Entry 7TYO (electron microscopy, 2.70 A resolution); this record covers chains A and R of the 6 polymer chains in the assembly.

[Chain A]
Molecule: Guanine nucleotide-binding protein G(s) subunit alpha isoforms short
Organism: Homo sapiens
UniProt: P63092 (GNAS2_HUMAN); residue numbers follow UniProt; this construct covers 1-394
Chain sequence (394 residues; numbered 1 to 394; the number before each row is that of its first residue):
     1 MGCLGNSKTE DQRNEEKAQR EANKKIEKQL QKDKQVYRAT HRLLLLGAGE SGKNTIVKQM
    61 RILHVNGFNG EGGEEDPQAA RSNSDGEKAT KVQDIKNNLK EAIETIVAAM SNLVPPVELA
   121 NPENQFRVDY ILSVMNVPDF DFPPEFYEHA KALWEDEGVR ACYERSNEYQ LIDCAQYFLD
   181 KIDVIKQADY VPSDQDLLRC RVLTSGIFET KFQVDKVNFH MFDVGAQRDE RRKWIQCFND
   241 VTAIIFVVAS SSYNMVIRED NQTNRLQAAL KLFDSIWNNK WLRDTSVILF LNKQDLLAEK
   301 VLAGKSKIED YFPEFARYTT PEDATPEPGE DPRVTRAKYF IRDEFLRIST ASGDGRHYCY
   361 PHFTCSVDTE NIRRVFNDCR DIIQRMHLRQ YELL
Unresolved in the structure: 1-10, 61-203, 251-263
Differences from the reference sequence: conflict Asn54 (Ser in P63092), Ala226 (Gly in P63092), Ala268 (Glu in P63092), Lys271 (Asn in P63092), Asp274 (Lys in P63092), Lys280 (Arg in P63092), Asp284 (Thr in P63092), Thr285 (Ile in P63092); engineered mutation Ser366 (Ala in P63092)

[Chain R]
Molecule: Calcitonin receptor
Organism: Homo sapiens
UniProt: P30988 (CALCR_HUMAN), isoform P30988-2; residues 25-474 here = UniProt positions 25-474
Chain sequence (501 residues; numbered -7 to 493; the number before each row is that of its first residue; numbers below 1 keep their minus sign (Met-7 is residue -7)):
    -7 MKTIIALSYI FCLVFADYKD DDDLEVLFQG PAAFSNQTYP TIEPKPFLYV VGRKKMMDAQ
    53 YKCYDRMQQL PAYQGEGPYC NRTWDGWLCW DDTPAGVLSY QFCPDYFPDF DPSEKVTKYC
   113 DEKGVWFKHP ENNRTWSNYT MCNAFTPEKL KNAYVLYYLA IVGHSLSIFT LVISLGIFVF
   173 FRSLGCQRVT LHKNMFLTYI LNSMIIIIHL VEVVPNGELV RRDPVSCKIL HFFHQYMMAC
   233 NYFWMLCEGI YLHTLIVVAV FTEKQRLRWY YLLGWGFPLV PTTIHAITRA VYFNDNCWLS
   293 VETHLLYIIH GPVMAALVVN FFFLLNIVRV LVTKMRETHE AESHMYLKAV KATMILVPLL
   353 GIQFVVFPWR PSNKMLGKIY DYVMHSLIHF QGFFVATIYC FCNNEVQTTV KRQWAQFKIQ
   413 WNQRWGRRPS NRSARAAAAA AEAGDIPIYI CHQELRNEPA NNQGEESAEI IPLNIIEQES
   473 SAPAGLEVLF QGPHHHHHHH H
Unresolved in the structure: -7 to 37, 61-70, 114-116, 410-493
Disulfides: Cys55-Cys81, Cys72-Cys112, Cys95-Cys134, Cys219-Cys289
Covalently attached groups: N-acetylglucosamine (NAG) linked to Asn130
Differences from the reference sequence: expression tag (-7 to 24, 475-493); conflict Leu447 (Pro in P30988)
Swiss-Prot annotation at these positions:
  - glycosylation (N-linked (GlcNAc...) asparagine): Asn28, Asn73, Asn125, Asn130
  - natural variant: Leu447 (L447P: Probable protective factor against osteoporosis)

[Interface between chain A and chain R]
Residue-residue contacts (35; chain A residue first):
  Gln35(A) with Lys256(R)
  His41(A) with Phe253(R)
  Val217(A) with Phe253(R), hydrophobic
  Phe219(A) with Phe253(R), hydrophobic
  Phe376(A) with Phe253(R), hydrophobic
  Cys379(A) with Phe253(R)
  Arg380(A) with Val249(R), hydrogen bond (side chain-backbone); Val252(R); Phe253(R)
  Asp381(A) with Lys326(R), salt bridge
  Ile383(A) with Val252(R), hydrophobic; Phe253(R), hydrophobic
  Gln384(A) with Ile248(R), hydrogen bond (side chain-backbone); Val252(R); Lys326(R), hydrogen bond
  Arg385(A) with Lys326(R), hydrogen bond (side chain-backbone); Thr330(R), hydrogen bond
  His387(A) with Leu247(R); Ile248(R)
  Leu388(A) with Ile248(R), hydrophobic
  Gln390(A) with Arg180(R)
  Tyr391(A) with Arg180(R); His184(R); Tyr243(R); Leu244(R), hydrophobic; Leu247(R), hydrophobic
  Glu392(A) with Cys394(R); Asn395(R); Asn396(R), hydrogen bond (side chain-backbone)
  Leu393(A) with Ile319(R), hydrophobic; Leu323(R); Ile347(R), hydrophobic; Leu348(R), hydrophobic
  Leu394(A) with Lys326(R); Met327(R), hydrophobic
Other interface residues (no listed pair), chain A (22 interface residues in all): Lys34, Arg38, Asp323, Tyr358
Other interface residues (no listed pair), chain R (27 interface residues in all): Glu240, Glu255, Val322, His331, Lys340, Ala344, Tyr391

[In short]
Chain A and chain R form an interface of 22 and 27 residues respectively, with 6 hydrogen bonds and 1 salt
bridge. Polar contacts include Asp381(A)-Lys326(R), Arg380(A)-Val249(R) and Gln384(A)-Ile248(R).
N-acetylglucosamine is covalently linked to Asn130(R).
Here chain A is Guanine nucleotide-binding protein G(s) subunit alpha isoforms short and chain R is Calcitonin
receptor, both from Homo sapiens. Entry 7TYO (Calcitonin receptor in complex with Gs and human calcitonin
peptide) was determined by electron microscopy (same publication as 7TYF, 7TYH, 7TYI, 7TYL, 7TYN, 7TYW and 3
further entries).
